PDB entry 7U0G | electron microscopy, 2.60 A resolution | chains A and I of the 15 polymer chains in the assembly

Chain A:
Protein: Histone H3.1
From: Homo sapiens
UniProt: P68431 (H31_HUMAN); residues 0-135 here correspond to UniProt positions 1-136 (UniProt number = residue number + 1)
Amino-acid sequence (136 residues; each row starts with the number of its first residue; numbering starts at 0):
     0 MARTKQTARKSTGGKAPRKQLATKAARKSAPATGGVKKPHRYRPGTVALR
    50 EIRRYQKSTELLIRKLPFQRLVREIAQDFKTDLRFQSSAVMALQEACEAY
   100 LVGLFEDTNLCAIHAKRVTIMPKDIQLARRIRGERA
Unresolved in the structure: 0-37, 134-135

Chain I:
Molecule: 162-nt DNA strand
Sequence (162 nucleotides; numbered 1 to 162; the number before each row is that of its first residue):
     1 AGTGGTATTAACATATCCTCAGTGGTGAGTATTAACATGGAACTTACTCC
    51 AACAATACAGATGCTGAATAAATGTAGTCTAAGTGAAGGAAGAAGGAAAG
   101 GTGGGAGCTGCCATCACTCAGAATTGTCCAGCAGGGATTGTGCAAGCTTG
   151 TGAATAAAGACA
Unresolved in the structure: 1-26, 160-162

Chain A / chain I interface:
Contacting residue pairs (23; chain A residue first):
  Arg40(A) - DA76(I)  base contact
  Arg40(A) - DA154(I)  sugar contact
  Arg40(A) - DT155(I)  phosphate contact
  Tyr41(A) - DA153(I)  phosphate contact
  Tyr41(A) - DA154(I)  phosphate contact
  Arg42(A) - DC79(I)  salt bridge to the phosphate
  Arg42(A) - DA154(I)  salt bridge to the phosphate
  Pro43(A) - DT78(I)  phosphate contact
  Thr45(A) - DA153(I)  phosphate contact
  Thr45(A) - DA154(I)  hydrogen bond to the phosphate
  Arg72(A) - DA61(I)  salt bridge to the phosphate
  Arg83(A) - DG60(I)  sugar contact
  Arg83(A) - DA61(I)  phosphate contact
  Phe84(A) - DG60(I)  sugar contact
  Phe84(A) - DA61(I)  hydrogen bond to the phosphate
  Gln85(A) - DG60(I)  phosphate contact
  Ser86(A) - DG60(I)  phosphate contact
  Arg116(A) - DA81(I)  phosphate contact
  Arg116(A) - DA82(I)  phosphate contact
  Val117(A) - DA81(I)  hydrogen bond to the phosphate
  Thr118(A) - DA81(I)  hydrogen bond to the phosphate
  Met120(A) - DA81(I)  phosphate contact
  Met120(A) - DA82(I)  phosphate contact
Other interface residues (no listed pair), chain A (18 interface residues in all): His39, Arg63, Leu82, Lys115
Other interface residues (no listed pair), chain I (14 interface residues in all): DA70, DA71, DT80, DG152

In short:
The interface between chain A and chain I involves 18 residues on one side and 14 on the other, with 4
hydrogen bonds and 3 salt bridges. Among the polar pairs are Thr45(A)-DA154(I), Phe84(A)-DA61(I) and
Val117(A)-DA81(I).
Here chain A is Histone H3.1 (Homo sapiens) and chain I is a 162-nt DNA strand. Entry 7U0G (structure of
LIN28b nucleosome bound 3 OCT4) was determined by electron microscopy (same publication as 7U0I, 7U0J, 8DK5,
8SPS and 8SPU).
